Entry 1A8O (X-ray diffraction, 1.70 A resolution); this record covers chain A.

# Chain A
Molecule: HIV capsid
Organism: Human immunodeficiency virus 1
Notes: fragment: c-terminal domain, residues 151 - 231; engineered mutation(s): SELENOMETHIONINE SUBSTITUTIONS, L151MSE, M185MSE, M214MSE, M215MSE
UniProtKB: P12497 (POL_HV1N5); residues 152-220 here correspond to UniProt positions 283-351 (UniProt number = residue number + 131)
Amino-acid sequence (70 residues; row label = number of the first residue in the row):
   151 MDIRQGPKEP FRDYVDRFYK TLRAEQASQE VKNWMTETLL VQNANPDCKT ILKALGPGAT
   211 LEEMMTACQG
Modified residues: Mse-151, Mse-185, Mse-214, Mse-215 (selenomethionine; parent Met)
Disulfide bonds: Cys-198/Cys-218

# In short
Chain A is HIV capsid (Human immunodeficiency virus 1); the structure, HIV capsid C-terminal domain, was
determined by X-ray diffraction, deposited together with 1AUM.
